PDB entry 4QZA | X-ray diffraction, 2.15 A resolution | chains A and D of the 4 polymer chains in the assembly

[Chain A]
Protein: DNA nucleotidylexotransferase
Organism: Mus musculus
Notes: EC 2.7.7.31
UniProt: P09838 (TDT_MOUSE); the construct lacks a stretch of the UniProt sequence, so the offset changes along the chain: 132-482 = UniProt 132-482; 483-510 = UniProt 503-530
Chain sequence (400 residues; numbered 111 to 510; the number before each row is that of its first residue):
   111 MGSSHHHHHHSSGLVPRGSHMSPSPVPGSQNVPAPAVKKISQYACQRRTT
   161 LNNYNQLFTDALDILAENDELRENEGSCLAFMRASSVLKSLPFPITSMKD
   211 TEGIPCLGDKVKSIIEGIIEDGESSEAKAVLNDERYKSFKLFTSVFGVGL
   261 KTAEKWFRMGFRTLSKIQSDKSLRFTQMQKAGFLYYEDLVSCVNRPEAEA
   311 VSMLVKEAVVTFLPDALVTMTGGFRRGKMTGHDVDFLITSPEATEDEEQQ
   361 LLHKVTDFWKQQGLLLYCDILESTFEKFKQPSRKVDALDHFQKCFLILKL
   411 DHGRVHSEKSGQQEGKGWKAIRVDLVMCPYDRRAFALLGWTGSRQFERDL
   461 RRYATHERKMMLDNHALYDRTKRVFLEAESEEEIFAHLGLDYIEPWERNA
Unresolved in the structure: 111-146, 418-424
Construct notes: expression tag (111-131)
Swiss-Prot annotation at these positions:
  - region: Val258 to Thr262 (Involved in DNA binding)
  - binding site (a 2'-deoxyribonucleoside 5'-triphosphate): Gly333 to Lys338, His342 to Asp345, Gly449, Trp450
  - binding site (Mg(2+)): Asp343, Asp345, Asp434
  - modified residue: Ser134 (Phosphoserine)
Metal / ion sites: Na+: Thr253, Val255, Val258 (shared with 1 residue of chain U); Mg2+ site 1: Asp343, Asp345 (together with 2',3'-dideoxycytidine 5'-triphosphate); Mg2+ site 2: Asp343, Asp345, Asp434 (together with 2',3'-dideoxycytidine 5'-triphosphate)
Residues lining bound ligands:
  - 2',3'-dideoxycytidine 5'-triphosphate (DCT), molecule 1: Phe285, Thr286, Gln287, Lys290
  - 2',3'-dideoxycytidine 5'-triphosphate (DCT), molecule 2: Gly332, Gly333, Arg336, Lys338, Thr340, Gly341, His342, Asp343, Asp345, Gly449, Trp450, Thr451, Gly452, Ser453, Arg454, Glu457
What the authors report for this chain:
  - binding site for the 7-nt DNA strand: Val395 to Ala397, Arg461
  - binding site for 2',3'-dideoxycytidine 5'-triphosphate: Gly449
  - mutagenesis - R461A: abolished catalytic activity
  - mutagenesis - L398A, F405A: decreased catalytic activity
  - mutagenesis - F401A: abolished catalytic activity on in trans

[Chain D]
Molecule: 6-nt DNA strand
Sequence (6 nucleotides; row label = number of the first residue in the row):
     1 AAAAAC

[How chain A and chain D interact]
Contacting residue pairs - 13 pairs, chain A then chain D:
  Gln152(A) with DA4(D), phosphate contact
  Gly186(A) with DA1(D), base contact
  Ser187(A) with DA1(D), hydrogen bond to the phosphate
  Ala190(A) with DA1(D), sugar contact
  Pro215(A) with DA3(D), phosphate contact
  Cys216(A) with DA2(D), phosphate contact; DA3(D), hydrogen bond to the phosphate
  Leu217(A) with DA3(D), phosphate contact
  Gly218(A) with DA2(D), hydrogen bond to the phosphate
  Asp219(A) with DA2(D), hydrogen bond to the phosphate
  Lys220(A) with DA1(D), sugar contact; DA2(D), hydrogen bond to the phosphate
  Val221(A) with DA2(D), hydrogen bond to the phosphate
Also at the interface, not in a pair above, chain A (12 interface residues in all): Phe191

[In short]
12 residues of chain A face 4 of chain D across their interface, with 6 hydrogen bonds. Among the polar pairs
are Ser187(A)-DA1(D), Cys216(A)-DA3(D) and Gly218(A)-DA2(D). From the paper: a binding site for the 7-nt DNA
strand at Val395(A) and Arg461(A); L398A and F405A of chain A reduce catalytic activity; 4 substitutions were
tested in all.
Here chain A is DNA nucleotidylexotransferase (Mus musculus) and chain D is a 6-nt DNA strand. Entry 4QZA
(Mouse Tdt in complex with a DSB substrate, C-C base pair) was determined by X-ray diffraction (same
publication as 4QZ8, 4QZ9, 4QZB, 4QZC, 4QZD, 4QZE and 4 further entries).
